3AAP - chain A; structure by X-ray diffraction, 1.60 A resolution.

== Chain A ==
Name: Ectonucleoside triphosphate diphosphohydrolase I
Source organism: Legionella pneumophila
Reference sequence: Q5ZUA2 (Q5ZUA2_LEGPH); numbering as in UniProt (aligned over 41-393)
Sequence (353 residues; each row starts with the number of its first residue):
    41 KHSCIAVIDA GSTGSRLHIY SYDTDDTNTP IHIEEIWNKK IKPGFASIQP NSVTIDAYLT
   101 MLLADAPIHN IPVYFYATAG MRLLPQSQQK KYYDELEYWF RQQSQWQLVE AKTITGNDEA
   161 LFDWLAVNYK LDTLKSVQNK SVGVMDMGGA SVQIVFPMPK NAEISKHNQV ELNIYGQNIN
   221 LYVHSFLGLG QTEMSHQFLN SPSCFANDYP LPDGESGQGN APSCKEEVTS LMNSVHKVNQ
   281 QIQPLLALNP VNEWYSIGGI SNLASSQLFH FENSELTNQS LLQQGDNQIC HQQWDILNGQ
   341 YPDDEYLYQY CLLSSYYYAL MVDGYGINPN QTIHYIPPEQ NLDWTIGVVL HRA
Cystine bridges: Cys244-Cys264, Cys330-Cys351

== Overview ==
Chain A is Ectonucleoside triphosphate diphosphohydrolase I (Legionella pneumophila); the structure, Crystal
Structure of Lp1NTPDase from Legionella pneumophila, was determined by X-ray diffraction together with 3AAR
from the same study.
